5O36 - chain A; structure by X-ray diffraction, 2.60 A resolution.

# Chain A
Molecule: Japanese encephalitis virus non-structural protein 1' (NS1')
Source organism: Japanese encephalitis virus strain SA-14
UniProtKB: P27395 (POLG_JAEV1); residues 172-361 here correspond to UniProt positions 966-1155 (UniProt number = residue number + 794)
Amino-acid sequence (234 residues; row label = number of the first residue in the row):
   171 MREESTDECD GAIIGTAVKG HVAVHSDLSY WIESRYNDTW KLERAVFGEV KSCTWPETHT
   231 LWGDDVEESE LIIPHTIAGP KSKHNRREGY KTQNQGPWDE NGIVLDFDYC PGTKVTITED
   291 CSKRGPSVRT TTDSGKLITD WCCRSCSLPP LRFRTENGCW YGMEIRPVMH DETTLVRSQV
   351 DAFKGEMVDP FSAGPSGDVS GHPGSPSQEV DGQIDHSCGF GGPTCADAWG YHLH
Unresolved in the structure: 171-176, 355-404
Disulfide bonds: C179-C223, C280-C329, C291-C312, C313-C316
Construct notes: initiating methionine (171)
Residues lining bound ligands: N-propanol (POL): E237, E238, S239

# Overview
Ligands of chain A: N-propanol.
Chain A is Japanese encephalitis virus non-structural protein 1' (NS1') (Japanese encephalitis virus strain
SA-14); the structure, Japanese encephalitis virus non-structural protein 1' C-terminal domain, was determined
by X-ray diffraction (same publication as 5O19).
